PDB entry 6GYF | X-ray diffraction, 2.70 A resolution | chain A

== Chain A ==
Name: Nicotinamide-nucleotide adenylyltransferase NadR family / Ribosylnicotinamide kinase
Source organism: Lactococcus lactis subsp. cremoris
UniProtKB: A0A165F602 (A0A165F602_LACLC); residues 1-379 here = UniProt positions 1-379
Amino-acid sequence (379 residues; row label = number of the first residue in the row):
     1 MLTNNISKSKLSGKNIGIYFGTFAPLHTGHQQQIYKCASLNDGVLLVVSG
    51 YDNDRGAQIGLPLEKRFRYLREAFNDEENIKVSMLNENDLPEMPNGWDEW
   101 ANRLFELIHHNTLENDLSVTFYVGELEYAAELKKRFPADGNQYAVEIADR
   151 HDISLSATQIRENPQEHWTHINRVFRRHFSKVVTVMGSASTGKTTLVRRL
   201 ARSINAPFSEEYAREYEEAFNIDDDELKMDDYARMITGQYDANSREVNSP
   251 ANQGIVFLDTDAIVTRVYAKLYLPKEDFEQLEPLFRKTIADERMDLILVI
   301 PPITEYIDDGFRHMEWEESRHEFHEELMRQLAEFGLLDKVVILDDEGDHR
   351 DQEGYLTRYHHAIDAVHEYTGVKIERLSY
Not modelled in the structure: 1-8, 91-95, 349-353
Small-molecule neighbours:
  - Mg2+ (MG), molecule 1: E72, V174, R177
  - Mg2+ (MG), molecule 2: R266, K270, R329, E333
  - beta-nicotinamide ribose monophosphate (NMN): K65, Y69, R177, H178, V182, Y240, N243, S244, V247, N248, L258, D291, E292, R293
Reported in the primary citation:
  - binding site for beta-nicotinamide ribose monophosphate: K65, Y69

== Overview ==
Bound to chain A: beta-nicotinamide ribose monophosphate and Mg2+. The paper reports a binding site for
beta-nicotinamide ribose monophosphate at K65 and Y69.
Chain A is Nicotinamide-nucleotide adenylyltransferase NadR family / Ribosylnicotinamide kinase (Lactococcus
lactis subsp. cremoris); the structure, Crystal structure of NadR protein in complex with NR, was determined
by X-ray diffraction together with 6GZO and 6GYE from the same study.
